Entry 8FFR (X-ray diffraction, 3.49 A resolution); this record covers chains E and W of the 12 polymer chains in the assembly.

== Chain E ==
Name: Nucleoprotein
Source organism: Rabies virus CVS-11
UniProt: A8VR20 (A8VR20_9RHAB); numbering as in UniProt (aligned over 1-450)
Chain sequence (450 residues; row label = number of the first residue in the row):
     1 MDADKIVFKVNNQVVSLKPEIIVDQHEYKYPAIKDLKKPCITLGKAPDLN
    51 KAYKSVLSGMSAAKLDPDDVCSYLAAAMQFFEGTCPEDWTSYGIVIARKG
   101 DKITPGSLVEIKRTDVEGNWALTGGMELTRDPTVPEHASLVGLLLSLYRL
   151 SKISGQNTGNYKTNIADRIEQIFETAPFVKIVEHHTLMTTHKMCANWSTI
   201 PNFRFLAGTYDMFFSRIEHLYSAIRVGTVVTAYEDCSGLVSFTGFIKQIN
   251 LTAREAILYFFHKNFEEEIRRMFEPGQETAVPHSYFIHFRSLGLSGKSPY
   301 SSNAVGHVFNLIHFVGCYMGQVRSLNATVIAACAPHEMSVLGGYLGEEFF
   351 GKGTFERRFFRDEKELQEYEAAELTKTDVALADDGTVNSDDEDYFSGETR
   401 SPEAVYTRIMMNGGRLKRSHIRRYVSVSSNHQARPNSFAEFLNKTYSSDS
Unresolved in the structure: 1-5, 373-397, 449-450

== Chain W ==
Molecule: 99-nt RNA strand
Sequence (99 nucleotides; each row starts with the number of its first residue):
     1 CCCCCCCACCCACAAAAACCACAACACCCACAAACCCAAAAAACCCCACA
    51 ACCCCCCCACACCCCACCAACCCCACAAACCCCACACACCCCACAAAAC

== How chain E and chain W interact ==
Pairs across the interface (40; chain E residue first):
  Arg149(E) - A84(W)  salt bridge to the phosphate
  Arg149(E) - C85(W)  salt bridge to the phosphate
  Asn157(E) - C82(W)  hydrogen bond to the base
  Thr158(E) - C82(W)  hydrogen bond to the base
  Tyr161(E) - C82(W)  sugar contact
  Tyr161(E) - A84(W)  hydrogen bond to the phosphate
  Ile165(E) - A84(W)  phosphate contact
  Arg168(E) - A84(W)  sugar contact
  Arg168(E) - C85(W)  salt bridge to the phosphate
  Ile172(E) - C85(W)  base contact
  Thr199(E) - A77(W)  base contact
  Ala223(E) - C85(W)  base contact
  Arg225(E) - C85(W)  sugar contact
  Val226(E) - C85(W)  hydrogen bond to the sugar
  Val229(E) - A84(W)  base contact
  Val230(E) - A84(W)  base contact
  Asp235(E) - A78(W)  hydrogen bond to the sugar
  Asp235(E) - A79(W)  phosphate contact
  Asp235(E) - C80(W)  phosphate contact
  Cys236(E) - C80(W)  hydrogen bond to the phosphate
  Ser237(E) - C80(W)  hydrogen bond to the phosphate
  Arg290(E) - A78(W)  hydrogen bond to the phosphate
  Arg290(E) - A79(W)  salt bridge to the phosphate
  Lys297(E) - A78(W)  salt bridge to the phosphate
  Lys297(E) - A79(W)  phosphate contact
  Ser298(E) - A79(W)  hydrogen bond to the phosphate
  Ser301(E) - A79(W)  phosphate contact
  Ser301(E) - C80(W)  phosphate contact
  Ser302(E) - C80(W)  hydrogen bond to the phosphate
  Asn303(E) - C80(W)  base contact
  Phe309(E) - C81(W)  phosphate contact
  Arg323(E) - C81(W)  salt bridge to the phosphate
  Asn326(E) - C81(W)  sugar contact
  Ala327(E) - C81(W)  phosphate contact
  Thr328(E) - C80(W)  sugar contact
  Thr328(E) - C81(W)  hydrogen bond to the phosphate
  Arg434(E) - C81(W)  hydrogen bond to the sugar
  Arg434(E) - C82(W)  base contact
  Arg434(E) - C83(W)  salt bridge to the phosphate
  Pro435(E) - C82(W)  base contact
Interface residues without a listed pair, chain E (33 interface residues in all): Arg204, Glu218, Ser222, Ala232
Interface residues without a listed pair, chain W (10 interface residues in all): A86

== In short ==
33 residues of chain E and 10 residues of chain W are in contact; the contacts include 12 hydrogen bonds and 7
salt bridges. Among the polar pairs are Asn157(E)-C82(W), Thr158(E)-C82(W) and Val226(E)-C85(W).
Here chain E is Nucleoprotein (Rabies virus CVS-11) and chain W is a 99-nt RNA strand. Entry 8FFR (Revised
structure of the rabies virus nucleoprotein-RNA complex) was determined by X-ray diffraction together with
8B8V from the same study.
